Entry 3H0G (X-ray diffraction, 3.65 A resolution); this record covers chains A and E of the 12 polymer chains in the assembly.

Chain A:
Molecule: DNA-directed RNA polymerase II subunit rpb1
Source organism: Schizosaccharomyces pombe
Notes: EC 2.7.7.6
UniProtKB: P36594 (RPB1_SCHPO); residue numbers follow UniProt; this construct covers 1-1752
Chain sequence (1752 residues; row label = number of the first residue in the row):
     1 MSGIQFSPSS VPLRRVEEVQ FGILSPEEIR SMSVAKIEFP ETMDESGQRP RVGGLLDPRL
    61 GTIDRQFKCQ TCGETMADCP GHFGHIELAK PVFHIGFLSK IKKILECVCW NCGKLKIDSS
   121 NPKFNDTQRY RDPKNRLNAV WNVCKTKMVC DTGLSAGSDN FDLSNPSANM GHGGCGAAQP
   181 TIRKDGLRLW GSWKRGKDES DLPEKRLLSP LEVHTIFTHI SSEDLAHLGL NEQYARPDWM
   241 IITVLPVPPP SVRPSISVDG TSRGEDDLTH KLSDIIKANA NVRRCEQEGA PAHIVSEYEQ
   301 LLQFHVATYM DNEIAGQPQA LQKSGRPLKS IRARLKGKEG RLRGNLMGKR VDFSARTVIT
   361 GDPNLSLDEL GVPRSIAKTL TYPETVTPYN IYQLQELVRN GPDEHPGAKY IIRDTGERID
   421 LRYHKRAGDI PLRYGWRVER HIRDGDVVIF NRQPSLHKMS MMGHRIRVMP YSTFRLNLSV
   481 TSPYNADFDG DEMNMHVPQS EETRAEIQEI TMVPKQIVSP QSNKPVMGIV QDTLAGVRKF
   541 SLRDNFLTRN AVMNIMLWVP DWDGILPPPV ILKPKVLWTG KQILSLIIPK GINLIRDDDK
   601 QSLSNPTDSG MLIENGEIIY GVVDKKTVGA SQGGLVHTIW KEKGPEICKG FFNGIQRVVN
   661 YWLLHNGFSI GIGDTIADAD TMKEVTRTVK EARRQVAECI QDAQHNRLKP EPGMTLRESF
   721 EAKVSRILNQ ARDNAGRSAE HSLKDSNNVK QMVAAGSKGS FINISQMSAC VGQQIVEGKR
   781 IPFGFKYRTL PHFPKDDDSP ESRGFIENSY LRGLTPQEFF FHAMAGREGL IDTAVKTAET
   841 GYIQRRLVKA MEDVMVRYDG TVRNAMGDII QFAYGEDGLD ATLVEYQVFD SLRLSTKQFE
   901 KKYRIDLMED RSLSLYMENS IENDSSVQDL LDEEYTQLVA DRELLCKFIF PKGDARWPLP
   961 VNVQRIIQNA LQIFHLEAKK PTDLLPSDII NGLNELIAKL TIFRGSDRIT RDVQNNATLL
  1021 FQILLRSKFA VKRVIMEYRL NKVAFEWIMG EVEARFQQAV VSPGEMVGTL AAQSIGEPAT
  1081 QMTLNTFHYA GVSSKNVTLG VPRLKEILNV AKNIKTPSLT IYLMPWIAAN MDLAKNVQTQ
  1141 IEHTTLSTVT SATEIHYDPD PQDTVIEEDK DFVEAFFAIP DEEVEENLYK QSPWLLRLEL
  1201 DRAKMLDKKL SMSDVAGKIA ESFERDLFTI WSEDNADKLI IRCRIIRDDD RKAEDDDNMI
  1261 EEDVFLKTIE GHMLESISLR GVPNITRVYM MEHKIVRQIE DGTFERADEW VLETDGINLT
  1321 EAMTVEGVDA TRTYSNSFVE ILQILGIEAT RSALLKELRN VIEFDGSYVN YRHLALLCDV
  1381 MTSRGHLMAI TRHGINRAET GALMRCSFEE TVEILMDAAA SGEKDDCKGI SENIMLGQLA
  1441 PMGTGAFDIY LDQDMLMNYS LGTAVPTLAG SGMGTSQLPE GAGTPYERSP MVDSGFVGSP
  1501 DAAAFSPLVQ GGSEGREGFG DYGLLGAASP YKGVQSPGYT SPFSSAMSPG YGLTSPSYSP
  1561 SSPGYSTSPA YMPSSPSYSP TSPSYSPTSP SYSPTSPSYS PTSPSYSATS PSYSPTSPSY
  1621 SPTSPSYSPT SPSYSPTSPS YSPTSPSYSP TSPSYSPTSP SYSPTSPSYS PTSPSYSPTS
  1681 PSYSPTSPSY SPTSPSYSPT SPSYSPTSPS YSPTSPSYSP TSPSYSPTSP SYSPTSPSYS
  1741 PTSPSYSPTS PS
Unresolved in the structure: 1, 1498-1752
Metal / ion sites: Zn2+ site 1: Cys69, Cys79; Zn2+ site 2: Cys109, Cys112, Cys150
Curated features (UniProtKB/Swiss-Prot):
  - region: Pro816 to Glu828 (Bridging helix)
  - binding site (Zn(2+)): Cys69, Cys72, Cys79, His82, Cys109, Cys112, Cys150, Cys175
  - binding site (Mg(2+)): Asp487, Asp489, Asp491
  - modified residue: Ser1489 (Phosphoserine), Ser1499 (Phosphoserine), Ser1506 (Phosphoserine), Ser1529 (Phosphoserine), Tyr1531 (Phosphotyrosine)
  - cross-link: Lys1252 (Glycyl lysine isopeptide (Lys-Gly) (interchain with G-Cter in ubiquitin))

Chain E:
Molecule: DNA-directed RNA polymerases I, II, and III subunit RPABC1
Source organism: Schizosaccharomyces pombe
UniProtKB: Q09191 (RPAB1_SCHPO); residues 1-210 here = UniProt positions 1-210
Chain sequence (210 residues; numbered 1 to 210; the number before each row is that of its first residue):
     1 MSAEEKNIVR VFRAWKTAHQ LVHDRGYGVS QAELDLTLDQ FKAMHCGMGR NLDRTTLSFY
    61 AKPSNDSNKG TIYIEFAKEP SVGIKEMRTF VHTLGDHNHK TGILIYANSM TPSAAKIIAT
   121 VTGQFTIETF QESDLIVNIT HHELVPKHIL LSPDEKKELL DRYKLRETQL PRIQLADPVA
   181 RYLGLKRGEV VKIVRRSETS GRYNSYRICA
Unresolved in the structure: 1-3
Curated features (UniProtKB/Swiss-Prot):
  - modified residue: Ser152 (Phosphoserine)

Interface between chain A and chain E:
Pairs across the interface (79):
  Arg863(A) with Tyr163(E), hydrogen bond (side chain-backbone); Leu165(E)
  Met866(A) with Gln169(E)
  Asp868(A) with Gln169(E)
  Ile869(A) with Leu165(E), hydrophobic; Gln169(E), hydrogen bond (backbone-backbone)
  Phe872(A) with Tyr163(E); Leu170(E), hydrophobic; Tyr203(E), hydrogen bond (backbone-side chain); Asn204(E); Ser205(E); Tyr206(E)
  Ala873(A) with Tyr203(E)
  Glu876(A) with Arg195(E), salt bridge; Ser197(E), hydrogen bond; Thr199(E), hydrogen bond
  Asp877(A) with Thr199(E); Ser200(E), hydrogen bond
  Phe950(A) with Arg196(E)
  Leu959(A) with Ser200(E)
  Ile1009(A) with Arg162(E), hydrogen bond (backbone-side chain)
  Thr1010(A) with Arg162(E)
  Val1013(A) with Arg162(E); Tyr163(E)
  Asn1016(A) with Arg202(E), hydrogen bond (side chain-backbone); Asn204(E)
  Leu1019(A) with Arg202(E)
  Leu1020(A) with Glu198(E); Thr199(E); Ser200(E); Gly201(E)
  Arg1280(A) with Lys6(E)
  Thr1320(A) with Asp134(E)
  Met1323(A) with Arg13(E), hydrogen bond (backbone-side chain)
  Thr1324(A) with Arg10(E)
  Val1325(A) with Arg13(E)
  Glu1326(A) with Arg13(E), salt bridge
  Ala1330(A) with Val137(E), hydrophobic; His142(E), hydrogen bond (backbone-side chain)
  Thr1331(A) with His141(E), hydrogen bond (side chain-backbone); His142(E), hydrogen bond (backbone-side chain); Glu143(E), hydrogen bond (backbone-backbone)
  Arg1332(A) with His142(E); Glu143(E), salt bridge
  Thr1333(A) with His142(E), hydrogen bond (backbone-side chain)
  Tyr1334(A) with Leu144(E), hydrophobic
  Leu1342(A) with Gln174(E)
  Gln1343(A) with Pro178(E)
  Ile1344(A) with Ile139(E); Pro178(E)
  Leu1345(A) with Ile139(E), hydrophobic; His142(E); Val145(E), hydrophobic; Asp177(E); Pro178(E); Val179(E)
  Gly1346(A) with Asp177(E); Val179(E)
  Ile1347(A) with Asp177(E), hydrogen bond (backbone-side chain); Arg207(E)
  Glu1348(A) with Pro146(E); Ile193(E); Arg195(E), salt bridge; Arg207(E), salt bridge
  Ala1349(A) with Leu144(E); Val145(E), hydrophobic
  Arg1351(A) with Arg195(E)
  Ser1352(A) with Leu144(E)
  Arg1359(A) with Glu198(E), salt bridge
  Tyr1371(A) with Ser197(E); Glu198(E); Thr199(E)
  Thr1382(A) with Arg207(E)
  Ser1383(A) with Pro171(E); Arg172(E)
  Arg1384(A) with Arg172(E)
  Gly1385(A) with Arg172(E); Gln174(E)
  His1386(A) with Gln174(E), hydrogen bond
Interface residues without a listed pair, chain A (58 interface residues in all): Asp859, Thr861, Gly867, Gln871, Gly875, Lys952, Trp957, Pro958, Phe1003, Asp1012, Ala1017, Phe1021, Asp1379, Glu1399
Interface residues without a listed pair, chain E (42 interface residues in all): His148, Glu158, Thr168, Ile173, Lys192

Overview:
Chain A and chain E form an interface of 58 and 42 residues respectively, with 16 hydrogen bonds and 6 salt
bridges. Polar pairs include Glu876(A)-Arg195(E), Glu1326(A)-Arg13(E) and Arg1332(A)-Glu143(E). From UniProt:
8 Zn2+-binding residues and 3 Mg2+-binding residues on chain A.
Here chain A is DNA-directed RNA polymerase II subunit rpb1 and chain E is DNA-directed RNA polymerases I, II,
and III subunit RPABC1, both from Schizosaccharomyces pombe. Entry 3H0G (RNA Polymerase II from
Schizosaccharomyces pombe) was determined by X-ray diffraction.
